8PHS - chains AF and AL of the 75 polymer chains in the assembly; structure by electron microscopy, 2.82 A resolution.

Chain AF:
Molecule: Decorator protein P05
Source organism: Borreliella burgdorferi B31
Chain sequence (190 residues; numbered 1 to 192; 2 numbers in that range are skipped by the numbering (no residue carries them; nothing is unmodelled there); the number before each row is that of its first residue):
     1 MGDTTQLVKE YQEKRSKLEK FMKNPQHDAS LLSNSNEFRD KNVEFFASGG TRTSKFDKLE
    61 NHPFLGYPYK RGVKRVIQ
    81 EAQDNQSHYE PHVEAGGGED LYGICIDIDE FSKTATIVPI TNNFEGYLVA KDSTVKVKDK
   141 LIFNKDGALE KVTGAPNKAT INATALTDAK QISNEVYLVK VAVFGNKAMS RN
Not modelled in the structure: 1-21, 81-87, 153-162, 185-192

Chain AL:
Molecule: Major capsid protein
Source organism: Borreliella burgdorferi B31
Chain sequence (319 residues; numbered 1 to 319; the number before each row is that of its first residue):
     1 MELFDENYYA KAVANIIGEV KDPIMYKWFS PDQIEDVDLQ MGYQKTVKWD AFLNANPTTI
    61 ANEVNTISTI GFSSEVVRLN YLKLQYKFRH LKQTSEKFYT SDSYIGDINN NLLPFAQAYK
   121 LASSEIIKLI NHFVLTGTVS IQKDGKNQKR LLPNMYGLLN MPEQIKEEVA SGDKDKMDKI
   181 FEKIEAGLSK LELGDEFSTP MMVIVDPATS LKLVKPYAAA QGAASSCEKW EDVLIQTIKA
   241 INNREDVYIE TSNLLKHKIL IYPLNSELIK FKPSKYMLPT PNEQVDKDST DVAHSYIDFV
   301 LGGLLATRKT ILQVNIKQS
Not modelled in the structure: 1-2, 219-222

How chain AF and chain AL interact:
Contacting residue pairs (56; chain AF residue first):
  Q26(AF) - S74(AL)  hydrogen bond (side chain-backbone)
  Q26(AF) - E75(AL)
  Q26(AF) - V76(AL)
  H27(AF) - V76(AL)
  A29(AF) - V76(AL)  hydrogen bond (backbone-backbone)
  A29(AF) - V77(AL)
  A29(AF) - R78(AL)
  A29(AF) - N154(AL)
  S30(AF) - V77(AL)
  S30(AF) - N154(AL)
  S30(AF) - Y156(AL)
  S30(AF) - P162(AL)
  L31(AF) - E75(AL)
  L31(AF) - V77(AL)
  L31(AF) - P162(AL)
  L31(AF) - Q164(AL)
  L31(AF) - A306(AL)
  L31(AF) - T307(AL)
  L31(AF) - R308(AL)
  L32(AF) - K48(AL)
  L32(AF) - E75(AL)
  L32(AF) - V77(AL)  hydrophobic
  L32(AF) - A306(AL)  hydrogen bond (backbone-backbone)
  L32(AF) - T307(AL)
  L32(AF) - R308(AL)  hydrogen bond (backbone-backbone)
  S33(AF) - K48(AL)  hydrogen bond (backbone-side chain)
  S33(AF) - E75(AL)  hydrogen bond (backbone-side chain)
  S33(AF) - R308(AL)
  N34(AF) - E192(AL)  hydrogen bond
  N34(AF) - R308(AL)
  S35(AF) - D50(AL)
  N36(AF) - G194(AL)
  K41(AF) - D50(AL)  salt bridge
  K41(AF) - A51(AL)  hydrogen bond (side chain-backbone)
  K41(AF) - F52(AL)
  N42(AF) - F52(AL)
  N42(AF) - L53(AL)
  N42(AF) - N54(AL)  hydrogen bond (side chain-backbone)
  F46(AF) - F52(AL)  hydrophobic
  F46(AF) - S73(AL)
  A47(AF) - F52(AL)  hydrophobic
  G50(AF) - T69(AL)  hydrogen bond (backbone-side chain)
  T51(AF) - N54(AL)
  T51(AF) - S68(AL)
  T51(AF) - T69(AL)  hydrogen bond (backbone-side chain)
  R52(AF) - T66(AL)
  R52(AF) - I67(AL)
  R52(AF) - S68(AL)
  T53(AF) - N65(AL)
  T53(AF) - T66(AL)
  T53(AF) - I67(AL)  hydrogen bond (backbone-backbone)
  T53(AF) - T69(AL)
  S54(AF) - N65(AL)  hydrogen bond
  S54(AF) - T66(AL)
  F56(AF) - N65(AL)
  K180(AF) - A55(AL)
Also at the interface, not in a pair above, chain AF (24 interface residues in all): N24, D28, K55
Also at the interface, not in a pair above, chain AL (32 interface residues in all): M161, E163, L193, D195, L305

In short:
The interface between chain AF and chain AL involves 24 residues on one side and 32 on the other; the contacts
include 13 hydrogen bonds and 1 salt bridge. Among the polar pairs are K41(AF)-D50(AL), Q26(AF)-S74(AL) and
S33(AF)-K48(AL).
Chain AF is Decorator protein P05 and chain AL is Major capsid protein, both from Borreliella burgdorferi B31;
the structure, Bottom cap of the Borrelia bacteriophage BB1 procapsid, fivefold-symmetrized outer shell, was
determined by electron microscopy, deposited together with 8PHP, 8PHQ and 8PHR.
